PDB entry 6CLY | X-ray diffraction, 2.19 A resolution | chains A and P of the 4 polymer chains in the assembly

# Chain A
Molecule: DNA polymerase beta
Source organism: Homo sapiens
Notes: EC 2.7.7.7, 4.2.99.-
UniProtKB: P06746 (DPOLB_HUMAN); residue numbers follow UniProt; this construct covers 1-335
Amino-acid sequence (335 residues; numbered 1 to 335; the number before each row is that of its first residue):
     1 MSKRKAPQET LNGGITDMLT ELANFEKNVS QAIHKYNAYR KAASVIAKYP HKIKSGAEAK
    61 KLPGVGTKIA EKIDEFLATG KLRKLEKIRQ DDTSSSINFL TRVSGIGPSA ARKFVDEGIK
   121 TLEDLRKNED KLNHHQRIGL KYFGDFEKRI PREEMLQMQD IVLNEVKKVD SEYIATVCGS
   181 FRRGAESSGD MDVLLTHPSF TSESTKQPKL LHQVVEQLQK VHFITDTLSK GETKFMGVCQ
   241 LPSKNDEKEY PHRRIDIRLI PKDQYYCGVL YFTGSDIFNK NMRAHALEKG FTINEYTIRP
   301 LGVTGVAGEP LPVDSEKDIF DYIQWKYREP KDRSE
Unresolved in the structure: 1-6, 205-206
Swiss-Prot annotation at these positions:
  - region: Arg183 to Asp192 (DNA-binding)
  - active site: Lys72 (Nucleophile)
  - binding site (K(+)): Lys60, Leu62, Val65, Thr101, Val103, Ile106
  - binding site (Na(+)): Lys60, Leu62, Val65, Thr101, Val103, Ile106
  - binding site (dATP): Arg149, Ser180, Arg183, Gly189, Asp190
  - binding site (dCTP): Arg149, Ser180, Arg183, Gly189, Asp190
  - binding site (dGTP): Arg149, Ser180, Arg183, Gly189, Asp190, Asp192
  - binding site (dTTP): Arg149, Ser180, Arg183, Gly189, Asp190
  - binding site (Mg(2+)): Asp190, Asp192, Asp256
  - modified residue: Lys72 (N6-acetyllysine), Arg83 (Omega-N-methylarginine), Arg152 (Omega-N-methylarginine)
  - cross-link (Glycyl lysine isopeptide (Lys-Gly)): Lys41 (interchain with G-Cter in ubiquitin), Lys61 (interchain with G-Cter in ubiquitin), Lys81 (interchain with G-Cter in ubiquitin)
  - natural variant: Leu22 (L22P: Found in a gastric cancer sample; uncertain significance), Tyr39 (Y39C: Found in a gastric cancer sample; uncertain significance), Gly118 (G118V: Decreased DNA-directed DNA polymerase activity), Arg137 (R137Q: Decreased function in base-excision repair), Arg149 (R149I: Decreased DNA-directed DNA polymerase activity), Asp160 (D160N: Found in a gastric cancer sample; uncertain significance), Cys239 (C239R: Found in a gastric cancer sample; uncertain significance), Lys289 (K289M: Found in a colon cancer sample; uncertain significance), Asn294 (N294D: Found in a gastric cancer sample; uncertain significance), Glu295 (E295K: Found in a gastric cancer sample; uncertain significance)
  - mutagenesis: Phe25 (F25W: No effect on 5'-dRP lyase activity. Decreased ssDNA binding), His34 (H34G: Decreased 5'-dRP lyase activity. Decreased ssDNA binding), Lys35 (K35A: Decreased 5'-dRP lyase activity. Decreased ssDNA binding. Loss of 5'-dRP lyase activity; when associated with A-68 and A-72. Decreased ssDNA binding; when associated with A-68 and A-72 ...), Tyr39 (Y39F: No effect on 5'-dRP lyase activity; Y39Q: Abolishes DNA polymerase and 5'-dRP lyase activity), Lys41 (K41R: Abolishes ubiquitination; when associated with R-61 and R-81), Lys60 (K60A: Decreased 5'-dRP lyase activity. Decreased ssDNA binding), Lys61 (K61R: Abolishes ubiquitination; when associated with R-41 and R-81), Lys68 (K68A: No effect on 5'-dRP lyase activity. Decreased ssDNA binding. Loss of 5'-dRP lyase activity; when associated with A-35 and A-72. Decreased ssDNA binding; when associated with A-35 and A-72 ...), Glu71 (E71Q: No effect on 5'-dRP lyase activity. No effect on structure shown by circular dichroism. No effect on ssDNA binding), Lys72 (K72A: Severely reduced 5'-dRP lyase activity. Does not affect ssDNA binding. Loss of 5'-dRP lyase activity; when associated with A-35 and A-68. Decreased ssDNA binding ...), Glu75 (E75A: Slightly decreased 5'-dRP lyase activity. Decreased ssDNA binding. No effect on structure shown by circular dichroism), Lys81 (K81R: Abolishes ubiquitination; when associated with R-41 and R-61), 5 further mutagenesis entries in UniProt
Metal / ion sites: Na+ site 1: Lys60, Leu62, Val65 (shared with 1 residue of chain D); Na+ site 2: Thr101, Val103, Ile106 (shared with DG9(P) of chain P)

# Chain P
Molecule: 10-nt DNA strand
Sequence (10 nucleotides; row label = number of the first residue in the row):
     1 GCTGATGCGA
Metal / ion sites: Na+: DG9 (shared with Thr101(A), Val103(A), Ile106(A) of chain A)

# How chain A and chain P interact
Contacting residue pairs (13):
  Val103(A) - DG9(P)  phosphate contact
  Ser104(A) - DG9(P)  phosphate contact
  Gly105(A) - DC8(P)  sugar contact
  Gly105(A) - DG9(P)  hydrogen bond to the phosphate
  Ile106(A) - DG9(P)  phosphate contact
  Gly107(A) - DC8(P)  hydrogen bond to the phosphate
  Pro108(A) - DC8(P)  phosphate contact
  Ser109(A) - DG7(P)  phosphate contact
  Ser109(A) - DC8(P)  hydrogen bond to the phosphate
  Ala110(A) - DC8(P)  hydrogen bond to the phosphate
  Met236(A) - DA10(P)  sugar contact
  Arg254(A) - DA10(P)  salt bridge to the phosphate
  Asp256(A) - DA10(P)  sugar contact
Also at the interface, not in a pair above, chain A (14 interface residues in all): His135, Asp190, Lys234

# Summary
14 residues of chain A and 4 residues of chain P are in contact; the contacts include 4 hydrogen bonds and 1
salt bridge. Among the polar pairs are Gly105(A)-DG9(P), Gly107(A)-DC8(P) and Ser109(A)-DC8(P).
Chain A is DNA polymerase beta (Homo sapiens) and chain P is a 10-nt DNA strand; the structure, Structure of
human DNA polymerase beta complexed with 8-ClG as the template base in a 1-nucleotide ..., was determined by
X-ray diffraction.
